PDB entry 3G71 | X-ray diffraction, 2.85 A resolution | chains 0 and C of the 31 polymer chains in the assembly

[Chain 0]
Molecule: 23S ribosomal RNA
Organism: Haloarcula marismortui
Sequence (2923 nucleotides; row label = number of the first residue in the row):
     1 GUUGGCUACU AUGCCAGCUG GUGGAUUGCU CGGCUCAGGC GCUGAUGAAG GACGUGCCAA
    61 GCUGCGAUAA GCUGUGGGGA GCCGCACGGA GGCGAAGAAC CACAGAUUUC CGAAUGAGAA
   121 UCUCUCUAAC AAUUGCUUCG CGCAAUGAGG AACCCCGAGA ACUGAAACAU CUCAGUAUCG
   181 GGAGGAACAG AAAACGCAAC GUGAUGUCGU UAGUAACCGC GAGUGAACGC GAUACAGCCC
   241 AAACCGAAGC CCUCACGGGC AAUGUGGUGU CAGGGCUACC UCUCAUCAGC CGACCGUCUU
   301 CACGAAGUCU CUUGGAAUAG AGCGUGAUAC AGGGUGACAA CCCCGUACUG AAGACCAGUA
   361 CGCUGUGCGG UAGUGCCAGA GUAGCGGGGG UUGGAUAUCC CUCGCGAAUA ACGCAGGCAU
   421 CGACUGCGAA GGCUAAACAC AACCUGAGAC CGAUAGUGAA CAAGUAGUGU GAACGAACGC
   481 UGCAAAGUAC CCUCAGAAGG GAGGCGAAAU AGAGCAUGAA AUCAGUUGGC GAUCGAGCGA
   541 CAGGGCAUAC AAGGUCCCUU GACGAAUGAC CGAGACGCGA GUCUCCAGUA AGACUCACGG
   601 GAAGCCGAUG UUCUGUCGUA CGUUUUGAAA AACGAGCCAG GGAGUGUGUC UGUAUGGCAA
   661 GUCUAACCGG AGUAUCCGGG GAGGCACAGG GAAACCGACA UGGCCGCAGG GCUUUGCCCG
   721 AGGGCCGCCG UCUUCAAGGG CGGGGAGCCA UGUGGACACG ACCCGAAUCC GGACGAUCUA
   781 CGCAUGGACA AGAUGAAGCG UGCCGAAAGG CACGUGGAAG UCUGUUAGAG UUGGUGUCCU
   841 ACAAUACCCU CUCGUGAUCU AUGUGUAGGG GUGAAAGGCC CAUCGAGUCC GGCAACAGCU
   901 GGUUCCAAUC GAAACAUGUC GAAGCAUGAC CUCCGCCGAG GUAGUCUGUG AGGUAGAGCG
   961 ACCGAUUGGU GUGUCCGCCU CCGAGAGGAG UCGGCACACC UGUCAAACUC CAAACUUACA
  1021 GACGCUGUUU GACGCGGGGA UUCCGGUGCG CGGGGUAAGC CUGUGUACCA GGAGGGGAAC
  1081 AACCCAGAGA UAGGUUAAGG UCCCCAAGUG UGGAUUAAGU GUAAUCCUCU GAAGGUGGUC
  1141 UCGAGCCCUA GACAGCCGGG AGGUGAGCUU AGAAGCAGCU ACCCUCUAAG AAAAGCGUAA
  1201 CAGCUUACCG GCCGAGGUUU GAGGCGCCCA AAAUGAUCGG GACUCAAAUC CACCACCGAG
  1261 ACCUGUCCGU ACCACUCAUA CUGGUAAUCG AGUAGAUUGG CGCUCUAAUU GGAUGGAAGC
  1321 AGGGGCGAGA GCUCCUGUGG ACCGAUUAGU GACGAAAAUC CUGGCCAUAG UAGCAGCGAU
  1381 AGUCGGGUGA GAACCCCGAC GGCCUAAUGG AUAAGGGUUC CUCAGCACUG CUGAUCAGCU
  1441 GAGGGUUAGC CGGUCCUAAG UCUCACCGCA ACUCGACUGA GACGAAAUGG GAAACAGGUU
  1501 AAUAUUCCUG UGCCAUCAUG CAGUGAAAGU UGACGCCCUG GGGUCGAUCA CGCCGGGCAU
  1561 UCGCCCGGUC GAACCGUCCA ACUCCGUGGA AGCCGUAAUG GCAGGAAGCG GACGAACGGC
  1621 GGCAUAGGGA AACGUGAUUC AACCUGGGGC CCAUGAAAAG ACGAGCAUGA UGUCCGUACC
  1681 GAGAACCGAC ACAGGUGUCC AUGGCGGCGA AAGCCAAGGC CUGUCGGGAG CAACCAACGU
  1741 UAGGGAAUUC GGCAAGUUAG UCCCGUACCU UCGGAAGAAG GGAUGCCUGC UCCGGAACGG
  1801 AGCAGGUCGC AGUGACUCGG AAGCUCGGAC UGUCUAGUAA CAACAUAGGU GACCGCAAAU
  1861 CCGCAAGGAC UCGUACGGUC ACUGAAUCCU GCCCAGUGCA GGUAUCUGAA CACCUCGUAC
  1921 AAGAGGACGA AGGACCUGUC AACGGCGGGG GUAACUAUGA CCCUCUUAAG GUAGCGUAGU
  1981 ACCUUGCCGC AUCAGUAGCG GCUUGCAUGA AUGGAUUAAC CAGAGCUUCA CUGUCCCAAC
  2041 GUUGGGCCCG GUGAACUGUA CAUUCCAGUG CGGAGUCUGG AGACACCCAG GGGGAAGCGA
  2101 AGACCCUAUG GAGCUUUACU GCAGGCUGUC GCUGAGACGU GGUCGCCGAU GUGCAGCAUA
  2161 GGUAGGAGUC GUUACAGAGG UACCCGCGCU AGCGGGCCAC CCAGACAACA GUGAAAUACU
  2221 ACCCGUCGGU GACUGCGACU CUCACUCCGG GAGGAGGACA CCGAUAGCCG GGCAGUUUGA
  2281 CUGGGGCGGU ACGCGCUCGA AAAGAUAUCG AGCGCGCCCU AUGGUCAUCU CAGCCGGGAC
  2341 AGAGACCCGG CGAAGAGUGC AAGAGCAAAA GAUGACUUGA CAGUGUUCUU CCCAACGAGG
  2401 AACGCUGACG CGAAAGCGUG GUCUAGCGAA CCAAUUAGCC UGCUUGAUGC GGGCAAUUGA
  2461 UGACAGAAAA GCUACCCUAG GGAUAACAGA GUCGUCACUC GCAAGAGCAC AUAUCGACCG
  2521 AGUGGCUUGC UACCUCGAUG UCGGUUCCCU CCAUCCUGCC CGUGCAGAAG CGGGCAAGGG
  2581 UGAGGUUGUU CGCCUAUUAA AGGAGGUCGU GAGCUGGGUU UAGACCGUCG UGAGACAGGU
  2641 CGGCUGCUAU CUACUGGGUG UGUAAUGGUG UCUGACAAGA ACGACCGUAU AGUACGAGAG
  2701 GAACUACGGU UGGUGGCCAC UGGUGUACCG GUUGUUCGAG AGAGCACGUG CCGGGUAGCC
  2761 ACGCCACACG GGGUAAGAGC UGAACGCAUC UAAGCUCGAA ACCCACUUGG AAAAGAGACA
  2821 CCGCCGAGGU CCCGCGUACA AGACGCGGUC GAUAGACUCG GGGUGUGCGC GUCGAGGUAA
  2881 CGAGACGUUA AGCCCACGAG CACUAACAGA CCAAAGCCAU CAU
Unresolved in the structure: 1-9, 126-127, 715, 971-998, 1560, 1952-1963, 2137-2236, 2339-2343, 2665-2666, 2915-2923
Modified / non-standard residues: 1MA (6-hydro-1-methyladenosine-5'-monophosphate) at position 628, OMU (o2'-methyluridine 5'-monophosphate) at position 2587, OMG (o2'-methylguanosine-5'-monophosphate) at position 2588, UR3 (3-methyluridine-5'-monophoshate) at position 2619, PSU (pseudouridine-5'-monophosphate) at position 2621
Bound ions: Na+ site 1 near U12 (its only coordinating residue here); Mg2+ site 1 near G28 (its only coordinating residue here); Na+ site 2: C40, G41, C443; Na+ site 3 near G56 (its only coordinating residue here); Sr2+ site 1 near A86 (its only coordinating residue here); Na+ site 4 near U108 (its only coordinating residue here); Mg2+ site 2 near U115 (its only coordinating residue here); Na+ site 5: C130, U146; Na+ site 6: C141, G142; Mg2+ site 3: C162, U2276; K+ site 1: C162, U163, U172; Mg2+ site 4: G164, A167, C168; 55 more Na+ sites not listed; 70 more Mg2+ sites not listed; 30 more Sr2+ sites not listed; 1 more K+ sites not listed
Ligand contacts: Bruceantin (WIN; methyl (5beta,7alpha,9beta,10alpha,11alpha,12alpha,13beta,15alpha)-15-{[(2E)-3,4-dimethylpent-2-enoyl]oxy}-3,11,12-trihydroxy-2,16-dioxo-13,20-epoxypicras-3-en-21-oate): G2099, A2100, G2102, A2103, G2482, A2486, C2487, U2535, A2538, U2539, G2540, U2541

[Chain C]
Name: 50S ribosomal protein L4P
Organism: Haloarcula marismortui
Reference sequence: P12735 (RL4_HALMA); residues 1-246 here = UniProt positions 1-246
Amino-acid sequence (246 residues; numbered 1 to 246; the number before each row is that of its first residue):
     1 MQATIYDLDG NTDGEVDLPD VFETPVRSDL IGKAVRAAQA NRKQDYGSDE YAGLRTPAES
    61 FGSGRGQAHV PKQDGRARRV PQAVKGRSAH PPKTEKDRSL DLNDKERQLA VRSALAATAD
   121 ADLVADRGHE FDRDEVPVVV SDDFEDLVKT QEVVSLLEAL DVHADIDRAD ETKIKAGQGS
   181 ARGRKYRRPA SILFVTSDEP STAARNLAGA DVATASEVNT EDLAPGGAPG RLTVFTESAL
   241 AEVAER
Bound ions: Na+ site 1: Asp-45, Lys-96; Na+ site 2: Arg-55 (shared with G464(0), G475(0) of chain 0); Mg2+: Gly-86 (shared with G456(0) of chain 0)

[Chain 0 / chain C interface]
Pairs across the interface - 227 pairs, chain 0 then chain C:
  C29(0) / Gln-178(C)  phosphate contact
  U30(0) / Ala-181(C)  phosphate contact
  C34(0) / Gly-47(C)  hydrogen bond to the sugar
  C34(0) / Ser-48(C)  sugar contact
  C34(0) / Asp-49(C)  phosphate contact
  U35(0) / Asp-45(C)  hydrogen bond to the sugar
  U35(0) / Tyr-46(C)  sugar contact
  U35(0) / Gly-47(C)  sugar contact
  U35(0) / Asp-49(C)  phosphate contact
  U35(0) / Thr-94(C)  hydrogen bond to the phosphate
  C36(0) / Gln-44(C)  base contact
  C36(0) / Asp-45(C)  sugar contact
  G326(0) / Gln-151(C)  hydrogen bond to the phosphate
  G326(0) / Asn-206(C)  base contact
  A327(0) / Lys-149(C)  salt bridge to the phosphate
  A327(0) / Thr-150(C)  sugar contact
  A327(0) / Gln-151(C)  hydrogen bond to the base
  A327(0) / Val-154(C)  base contact
  A327(0) / Asn-206(C)  hydrogen bond to the base
  U328(0) / Val-148(C)  sugar contact
  U328(0) / Lys-149(C)  salt bridge to the phosphate
  U328(0) / Thr-150(C)  hydrogen bond to the phosphate
  U328(0) / Thr-202(C)  sugar contact
  U328(0) / Arg-205(C)  phosphate contact
  A329(0) / Arg-205(C)  salt bridge to the phosphate
  A329(0) / Asn-206(C)  phosphate contact
  C330(0) / Asp-170(C)  hydrogen bond to the base
  C330(0) / Arg-188(C)  base contact
  C330(0) / Asn-206(C)  hydrogen bond to the base
  G332(0) / Tyr-186(C)  phosphate contact
  G333(0) / Lys-185(C)  phosphate contact
  G333(0) / Tyr-186(C)  phosphate contact
  C338(0) / Ile-174(C)  sugar contact
  A339(0) / Tyr-186(C)  hydrogen bond to the phosphate
  A347(0) / Arg-205(C)  hydrogen bond to the sugar
  A447(0) / Gln-44(C)  hydrogen bond to the sugar
  G448(0) / Gln-44(C)  hydrogen bond to the sugar
  G448(0) / Arg-184(C)  sugar contact
  A449(0) / Ala-40(C)  base contact
  A449(0) / Lys-43(C)  base contact
  A449(0) / Gln-44(C)  hydrogen bond to the phosphate
  A449(0) / Arg-184(C)  phosphate contact
  C450(0) / Tyr-46(C)  sugar contact
  C450(0) / Arg-182(C)  salt bridge to the phosphate
  C450(0) / Arg-184(C)  salt bridge to the phosphate
  C451(0) / Arg-182(C)  salt bridge to the phosphate
  G452(0) / Gln-178(C)  hydrogen bond to the sugar
  G452(0) / Arg-182(C)  hydrogen bond to the base
  U454(0) / Val-84(C)  base contact
  A455(0) / Val-84(C)  phosphate contact
  A455(0) / Lys-85(C)  hydrogen bond to the phosphate
  U457(0) / Ser-48(C)  phosphate contact
  U457(0) / Asp-49(C)  hydrogen bond to the phosphate
  U457(0) / Ala-52(C)  phosphate contact
  U457(0) / Arg-55(C)  hydrogen bond to the phosphate
  G458(0) / Tyr-51(C)  phosphate contact
  G458(0) / Ala-52(C)  phosphate contact
  G458(0) / Gly-53(C)  hydrogen bond to the phosphate
  G458(0) / Arg-55(C)  salt bridge to the phosphate
  G458(0) / Lys-85(C)  hydrogen bond to the phosphate
  A459(0) / Lys-85(C)  salt bridge to the phosphate
  C474(0) / Pro-57(C)  phosphate contact
  C474(0) / Gln-73(C)  hydrogen bond to the sugar
  C474(0) / Asp-74(C)  hydrogen bond to the sugar
  G475(0) / Thr-56(C)  hydrogen bond to the phosphate
  G475(0) / Pro-57(C)  phosphate contact
  G475(0) / Gln-73(C)  phosphate contact
  G475(0) / Asp-74(C)  sugar contact
  A476(0) / Arg-76(C)  sugar contact
  A476(0) / Arg-78(C)  salt bridge to the phosphate
  A476(0) / Lys-85(C)  phosphate contact
  A477(0) / Lys-85(C)  salt bridge to the phosphate
  G640(0) / Val-84(C)  base contact
  G641(0) / Gln-82(C)  hydrogen bond to the base
  G642(0) / Pro-81(C)  sugar contact
  G642(0) / Gln-82(C)  sugar contact
  A643(0) / Ala-89(C)  sugar contact
  A643(0) / His-90(C)  phosphate contact
  G644(0) / His-90(C)  sugar contact
  U645(0) / His-90(C)  hydrogen bond to the sugar
  U645(0) / Lys-93(C)  hydrogen bond to the base
  G646(0) / Lys-93(C)  sugar contact
  G646(0) / Glu-95(C)  sugar contact
  G646(0) / Lys-96(C)  salt bridge to the phosphate
  U647(0) / Glu-95(C)  sugar contact
  U647(0) / Lys-96(C)  phosphate contact
  U647(0) / Asp-97(C)  hydrogen bond to the phosphate
  G656(0) / Arg-27(C)  hydrogen bond to the phosphate
  G656(0) / Leu-30(C)  sugar contact
  G656(0) / Asn-103(C)  base contact
  G656(0) / Glu-106(C)  hydrogen bond to the base
  G657(0) / Arg-27(C)  salt bridge to the phosphate
  G657(0) / Asn-103(C)  base contact
  G657(0) / Lys-105(C)  sugar contact
  G657(0) / Glu-106(C)  sugar contact
  G657(0) / Leu-109(C)  phosphate contact
  C658(0) / Lys-105(C)  hydrogen bond to the sugar
  C658(0) / Leu-109(C)  phosphate contact
  U662(0) / Lys-105(C)  salt bridge to the phosphate
  C663(0) / Asn-103(C)  phosphate contact
  C663(0) / Lys-105(C)  salt bridge to the phosphate
  U664(0) / Leu-102(C)  phosphate contact
  U664(0) / Asn-103(C)  phosphate contact
  U664(0) / Asp-104(C)  hydrogen bond to the phosphate
  G670(0) / Glu-217(C)  hydrogen bond to the base
  A671(0) / Glu-217(C)  hydrogen bond to the sugar
  G672(0) / Pro-200(C)  base contact
  G672(0) / Ala-213(C)  base contact
  G672(0) / Thr-214(C)  hydrogen bond to the base
  G672(0) / Glu-217(C)  base contact
  G672(0) / Val-218(C)  hydrogen bond to the base
  G672(0) / Asn-219(C)  base contact
  G672(0) / Asp-222(C)  hydrogen bond to the base
  A674(0) / Arg-42(C)  sugar contact
  A674(0) / Gln-44(C)  hydrogen bond to the base
  U675(0) / Ala-38(C)  hydrogen bond to the sugar
  U675(0) / Asn-41(C)  sugar contact
  U675(0) / Arg-42(C)  hydrogen bond to the sugar
  C676(0) / Ala-38(C)  phosphate contact
  C676(0) / Asn-41(C)  hydrogen bond to the phosphate
  C676(0) / Glu-217(C)  sugar contact
  C676(0) / Asn-219(C)  hydrogen bond to the sugar
  C677(0) / Arg-107(C)  salt bridge to the phosphate
  C677(0) / Ser-216(C)  hydrogen bond to the sugar
  C677(0) / Glu-217(C)  sugar contact
  C677(0) / Arg-246(C)  hydrogen bond to the phosphate
  G678(0) / Arg-107(C)  salt bridge to the phosphate
  G678(0) / Gln-108(C)  hydrogen bond to the phosphate
  G678(0) / Arg-246(C)  salt bridge to the phosphate
  C749(0) / Asn-103(C)  hydrogen bond to the sugar
  A750(0) / Lys-33(C)  base contact
  A750(0) / Asp-101(C)  hydrogen bond to the sugar
  A750(0) / Asn-103(C)  sugar contact
  U751(0) / Leu-100(C)  phosphate contact
  U751(0) / Asp-101(C)  hydrogen bond to the phosphate
  G752(0) / Leu-100(C)  phosphate contact
  G760(0) / Lys-93(C)  base contact
  C762(0) / His-90(C)  hydrogen bond to the sugar
  C763(0) / Arg-87(C)  phosphate contact
  C763(0) / His-90(C)  phosphate contact
  C764(0) / His-69(C)  sugar contact
  C764(0) / Val-80(C)  phosphate contact
  C764(0) / Pro-81(C)  sugar contact
  C764(0) / Gln-82(C)  hydrogen bond to the sugar
  C764(0) / Arg-87(C)  salt bridge to the phosphate
  G765(0) / Ser-60(C)  phosphate contact
  G765(0) / His-69(C)  hydrogen bond to the sugar
  G765(0) / Pro-71(C)  phosphate contact
  G765(0) / Val-80(C)  phosphate contact
  A766(0) / Ser-60(C)  hydrogen bond to the phosphate
  A766(0) / Gly-62(C)  phosphate contact
  A766(0) / His-69(C)  sugar contact
  C890(0) / Pro-57(C)  phosphate contact
  G891(0) / Pro-57(C)  phosphate contact
  A894(0) / Leu-54(C)  base contact
  A894(0) / Arg-87(C)  hydrogen bond to the base
  C1305(0) / Gly-177(C)  phosphate contact
  C1305(0) / Gln-178(C)  hydrogen bond to the phosphate
  C1305(0) / Gly-179(C)  phosphate contact
  C1305(0) / Arg-184(C)  hydrogen bond to the phosphate
  U1306(0) / Lys-43(C)  sugar contact
  U1306(0) / Lys-175(C)  salt bridge to the phosphate
  U1306(0) / Gly-179(C)  phosphate contact
  U1306(0) / Arg-184(C)  salt bridge to the phosphate
  A1307(0) / Gln-39(C)  hydrogen bond to the sugar
  A1307(0) / Lys-175(C)  salt bridge to the phosphate
  A1307(0) / Gly-226(C)  sugar contact
  A1308(0) / Arg-127(C)  hydrogen bond to the phosphate
  A1308(0) / Arg-187(C)  salt bridge to the phosphate
  A1308(0) / Pro-225(C)  hydrogen bond to the sugar
  A1308(0) / Gly-226(C)  sugar contact
  A1308(0) / Ala-228(C)  sugar contact
  U1309(0) / Arg-127(C)  salt bridge to the phosphate
  U1309(0) / Arg-168(C)  salt bridge to the phosphate
  U1309(0) / Arg-187(C)  salt bridge to the phosphate
  U1309(0) / Pro-189(C)  phosphate contact
  U1309(0) / Ala-190(C)  hydrogen bond to the phosphate
  U1310(0) / Gly-128(C)  phosphate contact
  U1310(0) / Arg-168(C)  salt bridge to the phosphate
  U1310(0) / Lys-173(C)  base contact
  U1310(0) / Arg-187(C)  base contact
  G1311(0) / Lys-173(C)  base contact
  C1342(0) / Ile-174(C)  base contact
  C1343(0) / Ile-174(C)  hydrogen bond to the base
  C1343(0) / Lys-175(C)  phosphate contact
  C1343(0) / Ala-176(C)  phosphate contact
  C1343(0) / Gly-177(C)  hydrogen bond to the phosphate
  G1344(0) / Lys-173(C)  hydrogen bond to the base
  G1344(0) / Ala-176(C)  phosphate contact
  A1345(0) / Lys-173(C)  base contact
  A1348(0) / Arg-36(C)  hydrogen bond to the sugar
  G1349(0) / Arg-36(C)  salt bridge to the phosphate
  G1351(0) / Lys-96(C)  salt bridge to the phosphate
  A1352(0) / Tyr-46(C)  hydrogen bond to the phosphate
  A1352(0) / Ser-48(C)  base contact
  A1352(0) / Ser-88(C)  hydrogen bond to the base
  A1352(0) / His-90(C)  sugar contact
  A1352(0) / Pro-92(C)  phosphate contact
  A1358(0) / Gln-82(C)  base contact
  U1359(0) / Ser-63(C)  base contact
  U1359(0) / Gly-66(C)  base contact
  U1359(0) / Gln-67(C)  hydrogen bond to the base
  U1359(0) / Ala-68(C)  phosphate contact
  U1359(0) / His-69(C)  hydrogen bond to the base
  C1360(0) / Ala-68(C)  phosphate contact
  C1360(0) / Val-70(C)  sugar contact
  C1360(0) / Gln-82(C)  hydrogen bond to the sugar
  C1361(0) / Ala-68(C)  phosphate contact
  C1361(0) / Val-70(C)  sugar contact
  C1361(0) / Ala-77(C)  phosphate contact
  C1361(0) / Gln-82(C)  sugar contact
  C1361(0) / Ala-83(C)  sugar contact
  C1361(0) / Val-84(C)  hydrogen bond to the sugar
  U1362(0) / Gly-75(C)  phosphate contact
  U1362(0) / Arg-76(C)  hydrogen bond to the phosphate
  U1362(0) / Ala-77(C)  hydrogen bond to the phosphate
  U1362(0) / Val-84(C)  sugar contact
  G1363(0) / Arg-76(C)  salt bridge to the phosphate
  A2100(0) / Gly-64(C)  hydrogen bond to the phosphate
  A2100(0) / Arg-65(C)  phosphate contact
  A2100(0) / Gly-66(C)  phosphate contact
  A2101(0) / Ser-63(C)  sugar contact
  A2101(0) / Gly-64(C)  hydrogen bond to the phosphate
  A2101(0) / Arg-65(C)  phosphate contact
  A2101(0) / Gly-66(C)  hydrogen bond to the phosphate
  A2101(0) / Gln-67(C)  phosphate contact
  A2479(0) / Ser-63(C)  hydrogen bond to the phosphate
Other interface residues (no listed pair), chain 0 (95 interface residues in all): C348, G456, G467, G680, A761, A767
Other interface residues (no listed pair), chain C (120 interface residues in all): Asp-29, Ala-37, Phe-61, Pro-91, Ser-99, Val-111, Thr-172, Ser-180, Gly-183, Ala-203, Leu-207, Ala-208, Val-212, Glu-221

[Overview]
Chain 0 and chain C form an interface of 95 and 120 residues respectively, with 75 hydrogen bonds and 29 salt
bridges. Polar pairs include A327(0)/Gln-151(C), A327(0)/Asn-206(C) and C330(0)/Asp-170(C). Bound to chain 0:
Bruceantin. The Na+ site 2 is built by C40(0), G41(0) and C443(0).
Chain 0 is 23S ribosomal RNA and chain C is 50S ribosomal protein L4P, both from Haloarcula marismortui; the
structure, Co-crystal structure of Bruceantin bound to the large ribosomal subunit, was determined by X-ray
diffraction (same publication as 3G4S and 3G6E).
